PDB entry 4UJ4 | X-ray diffraction, 4.20 A resolution (low resolution: residue-level contacts below are approximate; hydrogen-bond / salt-bridge calls are withheld) | chains G and I of the 6 polymer chains in the assembly

# Chain G
Name: Ras-related protein Rab-11A
From: Homo sapiens
Notes: fragment: gtpase domain, residues 4-186
Reference sequence: P62491 (RB11A_HUMAN); numbering as in UniProt (aligned over 4-186)
Amino-acid sequence (185 residues; each row starts with the number of its first residue):
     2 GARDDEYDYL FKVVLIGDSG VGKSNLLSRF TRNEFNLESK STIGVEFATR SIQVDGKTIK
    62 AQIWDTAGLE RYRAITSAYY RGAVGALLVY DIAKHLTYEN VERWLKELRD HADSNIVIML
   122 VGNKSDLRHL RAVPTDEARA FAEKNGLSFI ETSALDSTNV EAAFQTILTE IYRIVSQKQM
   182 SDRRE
Unresolved in the structure: 2-4, 180-186
Construct notes: expression tag (2-3); engineered mutation Leu70 (Gln in P62491)
Ion coordination: Mg2+: Ser25, Thr43 (together with GMP-PNP)
Residues lining bound ligands: GMP-PNP (GNP; phosphoaminophosphonic acid-guanylate ester): Asp19, Ser20, Gly21, Val22, Gly23, Lys24, Ser25, Asn26, Phe36, Asn37, Leu38, Glu39, Ser40, Lys41, Ser42, Thr43, Thr67, Ala68, Gly69, Asn124, Lys125, Asp127, Leu128, Thr153, Ser154, Ala155, Leu156
Swiss-Prot annotation at these positions:
  - motif: Phe36 to Glu47 (Switch 1), Thr67 to Gly86 (Switch 2)
  - binding site (GTP): Ser20, Gly21, Val22, Gly23, Lys24, Ser25, Asn26, Asn37, Leu38, Ser40, Ser42, Thr43, Gly69, Asn124, Lys125, Asp127, Ala155, Leu156
  - binding site (Mg(2+)): Ser25, Thr43, Asp66
  - glycosylation: Arg4 (Microbial infection: N-beta-linked (GlcNAc) arginine)
  - mutagenesis: Lys13 (K13N: Abolishes SH3BP5-mediated guanine nucleotide exchange), Val22 (V22M: Impairs protein folding), Lys24 (K24R: Impairs protein folding and decreases affinity for guanine nucleotides), Ser25 (S25N: Dominant-negative mutant (GDP-bound form). Induces increased number of binucleated cells, indicating defects in cytokinesis. Inhibits the transport of NPC1L1 to the plama membrane ...), Phe36 (F36A: Nearly abolishes SH3BP5-mediated guanine nucleotide exchange), Leu38 (L38A: Decreases SH3BP5-mediated guanine nucleotide exchange; L38P: Nearly abolishes SH3BP5-mediated guanine nucleotide exchange), Ser40 (S40F: Nearly abolishes SH3BP5-mediated guanine nucleotide exchange), Lys41 (K41A: Mildly decreases SH3BP5-mediated guanine nucleotide exchange; K41P: Abolishes SH3BP5-mediated guanine nucleotide exchange), Ile44 (I44A: Abolishes SH3BP5-mediated guanine nucleotide exchange), Arg82 (R82C: Decreases SH3BP5-mediated guanine nucleotide exchange), Ser154 (S154L: Impairs protein folding)

# Chain I
Name: Rab11 family-interacting protein 3
From: Homo sapiens
Notes: fragment: c-terminal domain, residues 695-756
Reference sequence: O75154 (RFIP3_HUMAN); residue numbers follow UniProt; this construct covers 695-756
Amino-acid sequence (66 residues; row label = number of the first residue in the row):
   691 GAASGAKSLF STAFSESLAA EISSVSRDEL MEAIQKQEEI NFRLQDYIDR IIVAIMETNP
   751 SILEVK
Unresolved in the structure: 691-715
Construct notes: expression tag (691-694)
Swiss-Prot annotation at these positions:
  - mutagenesis: Tyr737 (Y737S: Abolishes Rab11-binding), Ile738 (I738E: Abolishes Rab11-binding. Capable of binding to DYNC1LI1. Impaired trafficking towards the pericentrosomal endosomal recycling compartment (ERC)), Asp739 (D739A: Abolishes Rab11-binding), Met746 (M746S: Abolishes Rab11-binding), Glu747 (E747A: Abolishes Rab11-binding)

# How chain G and chain I interact
Pairs across the interface (16):
  Arg33(G) with Val755(I)
  Val46(G) with Ile742(I); Leu753(I)
  Glu47(G) with Leu753(I); Val755(I)
  Phe48(G) with Pro750(I); Leu753(I); Glu754(I); Val755(I)
  Thr50(G) with Glu754(I)
  Trp65(G) with Met746(I); Pro750(I)
  Ala75(G) with Val743(I)
  Ile76(G) with Val743(I)
  Ala79(G) with Met746(I)
  Tyr80(G) with Met746(I)
Interface residues without a listed pair, chain G (14 interface residues in all): Ile44, Gly45, Ala49, Arg74
Interface residues without a listed pair, chain I (11 interface residues in all): Gln735, Ile738, Asp739, Ser751

# Summary
14 residues of chain G and 11 residues of chain I are in contact. Ligands of chain G: GMP-PNP. Curated
annotation (UniProt) lists 18 GTP-binding residues, 3 Mg2+-binding residues and 11 mutagenesis sites on chain
G; 5 mutagenesis sites on chain I.
Here chain G is Ras-related protein Rab-11A and chain I is Rab11 family-interacting protein 3, both from Homo
sapiens. Entry 4UJ4 (Crystal structure of human Rab11-Rabin8-FIP3) was determined by X-ray diffraction,
deposited together with 4UJ3 and 4UJ5.
